7ATK - chain AAA; structure by X-ray diffraction, 2.85 A resolution.

== Chain AAA ==
Protein: UipA
Source organism: Microbacterium sp
UniProt: A0A3Q9JIL7 (A0A3Q9JIL7_9MICO); residue numbers follow UniProt; this construct covers 95-281
Amino-acid sequence (206 residues; numbered 76 to 281; the number before each row is that of its first residue):
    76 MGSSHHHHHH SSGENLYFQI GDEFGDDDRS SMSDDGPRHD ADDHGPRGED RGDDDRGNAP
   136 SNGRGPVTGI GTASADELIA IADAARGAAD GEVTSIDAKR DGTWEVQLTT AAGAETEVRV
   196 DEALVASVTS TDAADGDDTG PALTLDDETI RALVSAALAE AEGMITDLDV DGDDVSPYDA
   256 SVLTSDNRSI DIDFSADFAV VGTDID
Not modelled in the structure: 76-142, 212-213, 281
Sequence notes: initiating methionine (76); expression tag (77-94)
Ion coordination: uranium atom U site 1: E152, E197; uranium atom U site 2: S170, D172, D244; Zn2+ site 1 near D207 (its only coordinating residue here); uranium atom U site 3 near D207 (its only coordinating residue here); Zn2+ site 2: D221, E223; Zn2+ site 3 near D222 (its only coordinating residue here); Zn2+ site 4: S251, D254, D268; Zn2+ site 5 near D268 (its only coordinating residue here)
What the authors report for this chain:
  - Zn2+ coordination: D207
  - uranium atom U coordination: E152, S170, D172, E197
  - binding site for uranium atom U: E180, E190, E192, D207, D242

== In short ==
The uranium atom U site 1 is built by E152 and E197. S170, D172 and D244 form the uranium atom U site 2. From
the paper: a binding site for uranium atom U at E180, E190 and E192 among others; uranium atom U coordination
by E152, S170 and D172 among others.
Chain AAA is UipA (Microbacterium sp); the structure, Crystal structure of UipA in complex with Uranium, was
determined by X-ray diffraction, deposited together with 7ATH.
